8FYB - chains B and C of the 10 polymer chains in the assembly; structure by electron microscopy, 3.10 A resolution.

== Chain B (and C) ==
Name: Cas1
Notes: chain C of this document is another copy of the same molecule, construct and numbering; everything in this record applies to it too
Sequence (316 residues; each row starts with the number of its first residue):
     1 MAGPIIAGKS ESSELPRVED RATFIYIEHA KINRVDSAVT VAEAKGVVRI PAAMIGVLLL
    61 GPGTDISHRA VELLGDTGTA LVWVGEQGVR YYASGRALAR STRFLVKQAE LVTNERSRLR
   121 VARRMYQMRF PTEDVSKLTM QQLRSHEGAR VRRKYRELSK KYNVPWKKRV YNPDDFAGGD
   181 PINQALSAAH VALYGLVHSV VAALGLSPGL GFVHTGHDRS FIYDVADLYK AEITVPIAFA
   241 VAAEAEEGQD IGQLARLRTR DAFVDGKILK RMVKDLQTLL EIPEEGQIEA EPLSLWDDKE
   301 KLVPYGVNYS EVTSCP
Not modelled in the structure: 1-19, 312-316 (chain C: 1, 311-316)
What the authors report for this chain:
  - binding site for the 33-nt DNA strand: K168
  - binding site for the 78-nt DNA strand: Q141
  - binding site for the 64-nt DNA strand: K168

== Interface between chain B and chain C ==
Pairs across the interface (107; chain B residue first):
  L60(B) - H68(C)
  G61(B) - H68(C)
  P62(B) - H68(C)
  T64(B) - S67(C)
  T64(B) - H68(C)  hydrogen bond (backbone-backbone)
  D65(B) - D65(C)
  D65(B) - I66(C)
  D65(B) - S67(C)
  I66(B) - D65(C)
  I66(B) - I66(C)  hydrogen bond (backbone-backbone)
  S67(B) - T64(C)
  S67(B) - D65(C)
  H68(B) - L60(C)  hydrogen bond (side chain-backbone)
  H68(B) - G61(C)  hydrogen bond (side chain-backbone)
  H68(B) - P62(C)
  H68(B) - G63(C)
  H68(B) - T64(C)  hydrogen bond (backbone-backbone)
  H68(B) - W83(C)
  H68(B) - G85(C)
  V71(B) - W83(C)
  V71(B) - Y91(C)  hydrophobic
  E72(B) - R90(C)  salt bridge
  G75(B) - Y91(C)
  D76(B) - R90(C)  salt bridge
  T79(B) - Y91(C)  hydrogen bond (backbone-side chain)
  A80(B) - Y91(C)
  L81(B) - Y91(C)  hydrogen bond (backbone-side chain)
  W83(B) - H68(C)
  W83(B) - V71(C)  hydrophobic
  W83(B) - W83(C)  hydrophobic
  W83(B) - A93(C)  hydrophobic
  V84(B) - H68(C)  hydrogen bond (backbone-side chain)
  Y91(B) - S94(C)
  Y92(B) - H68(C)
  Y92(B) - R69(C)
  Y92(B) - E72(C)
  Y92(B) - G95(C)
  A93(B) - V71(C)  hydrophobic
  A93(B) - S94(C)
  S94(B) - A93(C)
  S94(B) - S94(C)  hydrogen bond (backbone-backbone)
  G95(B) - Y91(C)
  G95(B) - Y92(C)
  G95(B) - R219(C)
  R96(B) - Y91(C)  hydrogen bond (backbone-side chain)
  R96(B) - Y92(C)
  R96(B) - H217(C)
  R96(B) - D218(C)
  R96(B) - R219(C)
  A97(B) - D218(C)  hydrogen bond (backbone-side chain)
  R100(B) - G216(C)
  R100(B) - H217(C)
  R100(B) - D218(C)  hydrogen bond (backbone-backbone)
  L105(B) - S207(C)
  L105(B) - G209(C)
  L105(B) - L210(C)  hydrophobic
  A109(B) - T113(C)
  E110(B) - T113(C)
  T113(B) - A109(C)
  T113(B) - E110(C)
  T113(B) - T113(C)  hydrogen bond
  R118(B) - W296(C)
  L119(B) - W296(C)  hydrophobic
  L119(B) - D298(C)
  M140(B) - D297(C)
  R144(B) - W296(C)  hydrogen bond (side chain-backbone)
  R144(B) - D297(C)  salt bridge
  R144(B) - V303(C)
  R144(B) - Y309(C)
  S145(B) - Y309(C)  hydrogen bond (side chain-backbone)
  S145(B) - S310(C)
  G148(B) - N308(C)  hydrogen bond (backbone-side chain)
  R152(B) - N308(C)  hydrogen bond
  R152(B) - S310(C)
  D174(B) - G3(C)
  D174(B) - P4(C)
  S207(B) - L105(C)
  G209(B) - L105(C)
  L210(B) - L105(C)  hydrophobic
  L210(B) - A109(C)  hydrophobic
  F212(B) - W296(C)
  V213(B) - L295(C)  hydrophobic
  V213(B) - W296(C)  hydrogen bond (backbone-backbone)
  H214(B) - L293(C)
  H214(B) - S294(C)
  H214(B) - L295(C)
  T215(B) - P292(C)
  T215(B) - L293(C)
  T215(B) - S294(C)  hydrogen bond (backbone-backbone)
  T215(B) - W296(C)
  T215(B) - L302(C)
  G216(B) - R100(C)
  G216(B) - S101(C)
  G216(B) - T102(C)
  G216(B) - P292(C)
  G216(B) - L293(C)
  H217(B) - R96(C)
  H217(B) - R100(C)
  H217(B) - T102(C)
  H217(B) - P292(C)
  H217(B) - L293(C)
  D218(B) - R96(C)  salt bridge
  D218(B) - A97(C)  hydrogen bond (side chain-backbone)
  D218(B) - R100(C)  salt bridge
  R219(B) - R96(C)
  S220(B) - L293(C)
  Y223(B) - L293(C)  hydrophobic
Also at the interface, not in a pair above, chain B (57 interface residues in all): G63, T102, V106, E115, A149, V151, H198
Also at the interface, not in a pair above, chain C (56 interface residues in all): A2, V84, Q87, A99, V106, Y223

== In short ==
Chain B and chain C form an interface of 57 and 56 residues respectively; the contacts include 20 hydrogen
bonds and 5 salt bridges. Polar contacts include E72(B)-R90(C), D76(B)-R90(C) and R144(B)-D297(C). The paper
reports a binding site for the 33-nt DNA strand at K168(B); a binding site for the 78-nt DNA strand at
Q141(B).
Both chains are Cas1. Entry 8FYB (Cryo-EM structure of Cas1:Cas2-DEDDh:half-site integration complex) was
determined by electron microscopy together with 8FY9, 8FYA, 8FYC and 8FYD from the same study.
